Entry 2DYP (X-ray diffraction, 2.50 A resolution); this record covers chains A and D of the 4 polymer chains in the assembly.

Chain A:
Protein: HLA class I histocompatibility antigen, alpha chain G
Organism: Homo sapiens
Notes: fragment: residues in data base 25-300
UniProtKB: P17693 (HLAG_HUMAN); residues 1-276 here correspond to UniProt positions 25-300 (UniProt number = residue number + 24)
Sequence (277 residues; each row starts with the number of its first residue; numbering starts at 0):
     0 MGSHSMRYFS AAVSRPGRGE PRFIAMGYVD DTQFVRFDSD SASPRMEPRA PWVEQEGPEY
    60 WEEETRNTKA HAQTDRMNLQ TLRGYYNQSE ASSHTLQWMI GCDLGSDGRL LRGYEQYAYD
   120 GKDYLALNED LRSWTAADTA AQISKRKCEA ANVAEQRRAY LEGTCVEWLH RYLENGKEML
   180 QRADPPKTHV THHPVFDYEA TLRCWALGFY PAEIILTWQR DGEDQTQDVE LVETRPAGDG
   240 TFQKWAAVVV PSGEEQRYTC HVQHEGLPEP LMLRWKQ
Not modelled in the structure: 0-1
Construct notes: initiating methionine (0); engineered mutation Ser42 (Cys66 in P17693)
Disulfides: Cys101-Cys164, Cys203-Cys259
Swiss-Prot annotation at these positions:
  - region: Lys275, Gln276 (Connecting peptide)
  - binding site (a peptide antigen): Tyr7, His70, Asn77, Tyr84, Ser143, Lys146, Gln155, Arg156, Tyr159, Tyr171
  - glycosylation: Asn86 (N-linked (GlcNAc...) asparagine)

Chain D:
Protein: Leukocyte immunoglobulin-like receptor subfamily B member 2
Organism: Homo sapiens
UniProtKB: Q8N423 (LIRB2_HUMAN); residues 1-196 here correspond to UniProt positions 24-219 (UniProt number = residue number + 23)
Sequence (196 residues; row label = number of the first residue in the row):
     1 GTIPKPTLWA EPDSVITQGS PVTLSCQGSL EAQEYRLYRE KKSASWITRI RPELVKNGQF
    61 RIPSITWEHT GRYGCQYYSR ARWSELSDPL VLVMTGAYPK PTLSAQPSPV VTSGGRVTLQ
   121 CESQVAFGGF ILCKEGEDEH PQCLNSQPHA RGSSRAIFSV GPVSPNRRWS HRCYGYDLNS
   181 PYVWSSPSDL LELLVP
Not modelled in the structure: 1-2, 136-138, 148-152, 196
Disulfides: Cys26-Cys75, Cys121-Cys173, Cys133-Cys143
From the paper describing this entry:
  - contacts within the chain: Trp67-Val183 (hydrophobic contact)
  - conformationally variable residues (loop rearrangement): Trp46 to Ile50, Glu53 to Asn57
  - specificity-determining residues: Val183 (proposed by the authors, not directly observed)

Chain A / chain D interface:
Pairs across the interface - 12 pairs, chain A then chain D:
  Val194(A) with Ser43(D)
  Phe195(A) with Ile47(D), hydrophobic
  Tyr197(A) with Arg36(D); Leu37(D), hydrogen bond (side chain-backbone); Tyr38(D), hydrophobic
  Glu198(A) with Tyr38(D); Ser43(D)
  Thr200(A) with Ser43(D)
  Gln226(A) with Lys41(D)
  Asp227(A) with Lys41(D), salt bridge
  Glu229(A) with Lys42(D), salt bridge
  Val248(A) with Ser43(D)
Interface residues without a listed pair, chain A (11 interface residues in all): Asp196, Arg202
Interface residues without a listed pair, chain D (8 interface residues in all): Thr48
From the paper, about this interface:
  - specific contacts: Phe195(A)-Thr48(D) (hydrophobic contact), Phe195(A)-Ile47(D) (hydrophobic contact), Tyr197(A)-Arg36(D), Tyr197(A)-Tyr38(D), Glu229(A)-Lys42(D)

In short:
11 residues of chain A and 8 residues of chain D are in contact; the contacts include 1 hydrogen bond and 2
salt bridges. Polar pairs include Asp227(A)-Lys41(D), Glu229(A)-Lys42(D) and Tyr197(A)-Leu37(D). The authors
report hydrophobic contacts between Phe195(A) and Thr48(D) and Phe195(A) and Ile47(D); contacts between
Tyr197(A) and Arg36(D), Tyr197(A) and Tyr38(D) and Glu229(A) and Lys42(D). From the paper: the specificity
determinant Val183(D); conformational variability at Trp46(D) and Glu53(D).
Here chain A is HLA class I histocompatibility antigen, alpha chain G and chain D is Leukocyte
immunoglobulin-like receptor subfamily B member 2, both from Homo sapiens. Entry 2DYP (Crystal Structure of
LILRB2(LIR2/ILT4/CD85d) complexed with HLA-G) was determined by X-ray diffraction.
